PDB entry 8PTG | electron microscopy, 2.90 A resolution | chains D and E of the 7 polymer chains in the assembly

# Chain D (and E)
Protein: Transcription termination factor Rho
Source organism: Escherichia coli
Notes: EC 3.6.4.-; chain E of this document is another copy of the same molecule, construct and numbering; everything in this record applies to it too
UniProt: P0AG30 (RHO_ECOLI); residue numbers follow UniProt; this construct covers 1-419
Amino-acid sequence (419 residues; numbered 1 to 419; the number before each row is that of its first residue):
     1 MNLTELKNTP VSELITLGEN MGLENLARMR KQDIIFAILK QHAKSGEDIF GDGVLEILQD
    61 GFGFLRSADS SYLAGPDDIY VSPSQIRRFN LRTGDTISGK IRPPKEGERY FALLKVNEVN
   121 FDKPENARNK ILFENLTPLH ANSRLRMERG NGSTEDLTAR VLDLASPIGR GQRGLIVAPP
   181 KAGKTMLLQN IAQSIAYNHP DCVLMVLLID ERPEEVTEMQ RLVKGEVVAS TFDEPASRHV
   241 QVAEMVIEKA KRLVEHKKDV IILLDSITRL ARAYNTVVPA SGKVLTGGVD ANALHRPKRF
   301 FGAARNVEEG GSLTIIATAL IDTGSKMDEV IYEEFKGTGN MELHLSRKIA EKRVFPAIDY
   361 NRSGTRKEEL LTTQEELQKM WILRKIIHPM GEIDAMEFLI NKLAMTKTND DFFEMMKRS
Metal / ion sites: Mg2+: Thr185 (together with ADP)
Ligand contacts:
  - ADP / beryllium trifluoride, molecule 1: Thr158, Pro179, Pro180, Lys181, Ala182, Gly183, Lys184, Thr185, Met186, Arg212, Glu215, Leu320, Phe355
  - ADP / beryllium trifluoride, molecule 2: Lys336, Gly337, Thr365, Arg366, Lys367, Glu369
Swiss-Prot annotation at these positions:
  - region: Gly61 to Arg66 (RNA-binding 1), Asp78 to Tyr80 (RNA-binding 1), Glu108 to Tyr110 (RNA-binding 1), Val284 to Gly288 (RNA-binding 2)
  - binding site (ATP): Gly169 to Gly174, Lys181 to Met186, Arg212
  - site: Lys326 (RNA-binding 2)
  - mutagenesis: Phe62 (F62L/A: Defective for RNA-binding), Phe64 (F64L/A: Defective for RNA-binding), Lys181 (K181Q: Partial loss of ATPase, helicase and termination activity), Lys184 (K184Q: Improves ATPase and helicase activity but reduced termination activity), Cys202 (C202G/S: Does not affect the kinetics of ATP hydrolysis and inhibition by bicyclomycin), Asp265 (D265N: Loss of ATPase activity, helicase and termination activity)
What the authors report for this chain:
  - binding site for rut RNA: Phe62, Pro83, Ser84, Gln85, Arg87, Arg88, Lys115
  - mutagenesis - R88E: abolished binding to rut RNA
  - mutagenesis - K115E: decreased binding to rut RNA
  - mutagenesis - F89S: unchanged binding to rut RNA
  - self-association interface (contacts with another copy of this molecule): Lys283

# How chain D and chain E interact
Contacting residue pairs (57):
  Pro180(D) with Glu333(E)
  Lys181(D) with Lys336(E); Thr365(E); Arg366(E)
  Met186(D) with Lys367(E)
  Asp210(D) with Lys298(E)
  Arg212(D) with Arg173(E); Lys336(E); Gly337(E), hydrogen bond (side chain-backbone); Thr338(E), hydrogen bond (side chain-backbone); Gly339(E), hydrogen bond (side chain-backbone); Asn340(E); Arg366(E)
  Pro213(D) with Pro138(E), hydrophobic; Arg305(E)
  Glu214(D) with Leu139(E); His140(E); Arg173(E), salt bridge; Asn340(E), hydrogen bond
  Thr217(D) with Pro138(E), hydrogen bond (side chain-backbone); Leu139(E)
  Glu218(D) with His140(E), salt bridge; Lys367(E), salt bridge
  Arg221(D) with Leu139(E); Glu308(E), salt bridge
  Phe232(D) with His295(E); Lys298(E); Arg299(E); Gly302(E); Thr338(E)
  Asp233(D) with His295(E); Arg299(E); Arg305(E), salt bridge
  Glu234(D) with His295(E)
  Arg269(D) with Lys298(E); Gly337(E)
  Asn275(D) with Lys283(E), hydrogen bond (backbone-side chain)
  Thr276(D) with Asn292(E)
  Val284(D) with Gly282(E)
  Gly287(D) with Leu285(E)
  Gly288(D) with Lys283(E); Val284(E)
  Asp322(D) with Glu333(E)
  Thr323(D) with Glu333(E)
  Gly324(D) with Thr286(E); Lys326(E), hydrogen bond (backbone-side chain); Val330(E)
  Ser325(D) with Thr286(E)
  Lys326(D) with Thr286(E), hydrogen bond (backbone-side chain)
  Arg347(D) with Glu333(E), salt bridge; Lys336(E)
  Lys352(D) with His388(E)
  Arg353(D) with Ser363(E); Gly364(E); Glu368(E), salt bridge; Trp381(E); Arg384(E)
Also at the interface, not in a pair above, chain D (34 interface residues in all): Gln189, Glu211, Glu215, Pro235, Asp290, Met327, Glu351
Also at the interface, not in a pair above, chain E (38 interface residues in all): Ala291, Glu329, Glu334, Asn361, Arg362

# In short
The interface between chain D and chain E involves 34 residues on one side and 38 on the other, with 8
hydrogen bonds and 7 salt bridges. Polar pairs include Glu214(D)-Arg173(E), Glu218(D)-His140(E) and
Glu218(D)-Lys367(E). From the paper: a binding site for rut RNA at Phe62(D), Pro83(D) and Ser84(D) among
others; R88E of chain D abolishes binding to rut RNA; 3 substitutions were tested in all.
Chain D and chain E are both Transcription termination factor Rho (Escherichia coli); the structure, Structure
of the transcription termination factor Rho bound to RNA at the PBS and SBS, was determined by electron
microscopy (same publication as 8PTM, 8PTN, 8PTO and 8PTP).
